Entry 9E0J (electron microscopy, 2.40 A resolution); this record covers chains M and B of the 30 polymer chains in the assembly.

== Chain M ==
Protein: Photosystem I reaction center subunit XII
From: Anthocerotibacter panamensis
Sequence (32 residues; each row starts with the number of its first residue):
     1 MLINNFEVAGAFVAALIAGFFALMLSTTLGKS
Unresolved in the structure: 32
Residues lining bound ligands:
  - beta,beta-carotene-4,4'-dione (45D): Ala9, Phe12, Val13, Ala15, Leu16, Ala18, Gly19, Ala22, Leu25, Ser26, Leu29
  - chlorophyll a (CLA), molecule 1: Val8, Ala11, Phe12, Ala15
  - chlorophyll a (CLA), molecule 2: Leu16, Gly19, Phe20, Ala22, Leu23, Ser26, Thr27, Leu29, Gly30

== Chain B ==
Protein: Photosystem I P700 chlorophyll a apoprotein A2
From: Anthocerotibacter panamensis
Sequence (749 residues; numbered 1 to 749; the number before each row is that of its first residue):
     1 MATRFPKFSQDLAQDPTTRRIWYGIATAHDFESHDGMTEETLYQKIFASH
    51 FGHIAIIFLWASSFNFHVAWQGNFEQWLTDPTKVKPIAHAIFDPHFGPGA
   101 VKAFTPEGGSGPVNIMYSGLYYFWYTIGIRHNSELYEGAIFLILLAALFL
   151 AAGWLHLQPRFRPSLAWFKNAESRLNHHLSALFGVSSLAWAGHMVHVAIP
   201 RAYGKEVNWSNFLQIAPHDAGLSAFFTGNWGAYAQPGANGSPPILTFIGG
   251 LNPQTGSLPLGDIAHHHLAIAVIFIIAGHMYRTNFGIGHNLKELVDGQVW
   301 PGVGAGHRGLYDTVNNSLHFQLSLALASLGTVTSLVAQQMYALPPYAFMA
   351 KDHTTMAALYTHHQYIAGFLLVGAFAHAAIFWVRDYDPEANKDNVLARVL
   401 AHKEAIISHLSWVSLFLGFHTLGLYVHNDVMQAFGRPEDQILIEPVFAQW
   451 VQAQSGVLIPGMAPIFGFLQDNATLGTTPAAAGTFGLGWFCSVNGGPGLT
   501 EAATGILKTCFDNGYGKLETPVFLPIGPGDFLVHHAIALGIHTTVLILVK
   551 GALDARGTKLMPDKKDFGYAFPCDGPGRGGTCDISAWDAFYLSMFWMLNT
   601 LGWITFYWHWKHLAIWTDNVASFNTNSVYLMGWLRDYLWAYSSPLINGYG
   651 PSAAVNNLSVWSWMFLFGHLVWATGFMFLISWRGYWQELIETLVWAHERT
   701 PLANLVRWKDKPVAMSIVQGRLIGLAHFTVGYILTYAAFVIASTAGLST
Unresolved in the structure: 1-2, 749
Metal / ion sites: chlorophyll a Mg (20 sites), coordinated by His67, His89, Asp93, His95, His156, His177, His178, His265, His279, His307, Gln339, His377, His402, His409, His420, Thr477 and 4 more; 4Fe-4S cluster Fe: Cys573, Cys582 (shared with 2 residues of chain A)
Residues lining bound ligands:
  - Menaquinone-4 (1L3): Ile21, Trp22, Met677, Phe678, Ser681, Trp682, Arg683, Trp686, Ile690, Val713, Ala714, Met715, Ser716, Gly720
  - beta,beta-carotene-4,4'-dione (45D): Ile56, Leu59, Leu150
  - beta-carotene (BCR), molecule 1: Ile21, Ile25, Val706
  - beta-carotene (BCR), molecule 2: Ile54, Ile57, Phe58, Trp60, Phe149, Ala181, Val185, Ser186, Leu188
  - beta-carotene (BCR), molecule 3: Phe58, Asn65, Phe123, Trp124, Ile127, Gly138, Phe141, Leu142, Leu145, Trp209, Leu213
  - beta-carotene (BCR), molecule 4: Leu188, Leu222, Phe225, Leu268, Val272, Ile275, Ile276, His279, Ile287
  - beta-carotene (BCR), molecule 5: Phe320, Ser323, Leu324, Ala327, Thr331, Leu371, Ala374, Phe375, Ala378, Trp382, Leu396, Ala552, Leu553
  - beta-carotene (BCR), molecule 6: Phe375, Val399, Ile406, Val549, Leu553
  - beta-carotene (BCR), molecule 7: Phe416, Leu417, His420, Thr421, Leu424, Ile441, Ile443, Phe531, His535
  - beta-carotene (BCR), molecule 8: Leu422, Gly423, Val426
  - beta-carotene (BCR), molecule 9: Val660, Trp663, Met664, Phe667, Trp686, Leu689, Ile690, Leu693
  - beta-carotene (BCR), molecule 10: Thr700, Pro701, Leu702, Ala703
  - chlorophyll a isomer (CL0): Leu634, Leu638, Trp639, Trp672
  - chlorophyll a (CLA), molecule 1: Phe5, Phe8, Gly24, Ile25, Ala28, His29, Phe31, His34, Lys45, Ser49, His53, Ile56
  - chlorophyll a (CLA), molecule 2: Thr18, Ile21, Trp22, Ile690, Leu693, Val694, His697, Val706, Arg707, Trp708, Lys709, Pro712, Val713
  - chlorophyll a (CLA), molecule 3: Trp22, Phe667, Leu670, Val671, Thr674, Met677, Phe678, Met715, Ile723, Ala726, His727, Val730
  - chlorophyll a (CLA), molecule 4: Ile25, Ala26, Thr27, Ala28, His29, Asp30, His319, Leu322, Leu326, Phe369, Leu370, Val372, Gly373, Ala376, His377, Ile380, Arg384, Tyr569, Ala570, Trp587, Phe590, Phe667, Val730, Leu734
  - chlorophyll a (CLA), molecule 5: His29, Phe31, Tyr43, Ile46, Ser49, His50, His53, Ile54, Ile57, Phe168, Arg174, Leu182, Phe183, Leu318, His319, Gln321, Leu322, Ala325, Leu326, Leu329
  - chlorophyll a (CLA), molecule 6: His29, His53, Ile56, Ile57, Trp60, Leu326, Leu329, Ile366, Phe369, Leu370
  - chlorophyll a (CLA), molecule 7: Phe47, Phe51, Leu148, Phe149, Ala152, Leu155, His156, Arg160, Phe161, Pro163, Trp167
  - chlorophyll a (CLA), molecule 8: Phe47, His50, Phe51, Ile54, Phe123, Trp167, Phe168, Asn170, Ser173, Arg174, His177, His178, Ala181, Leu182, Phe183
  - chlorophyll a (CLA), molecule 9: Ile56, Leu59, Trp60, Ser62, Ser63, Phe66, His67, Trp70, Gln71, His89, Ala90, Ile91, Phe92, Ile143
  - chlorophyll a (CLA), molecule 10: Ile56, Trp60, Ser63, Phe64, His67, Val68, Ala88, His89, Asn114, Ile115, Met116, Tyr117, Ser118, Leu120, Val660, Trp661, Met664
  - chlorophyll a (CLA), molecule 11: Ile57, Phe58, Trp60, Ala61, Phe64, Ser118, Gly119, Leu120, Phe123, Val185, Ser186, Ala189, Leu329, Val332, Thr333, Val336, Met340, Tyr346, Met349, Leu359, His362, His363, Ile366, Leu370
  - chlorophyll a (CLA), molecule 12: Trp60, Phe64, Tyr117, Ser118, Leu120, Ala358, Leu359, Thr361, His362, Tyr365, Ile366, Phe369, Trp661, Met664, Ile733, Leu734, Tyr736, Ala737, Val740, Ile741
  - chlorophyll a (CLA), molecule 13: His89, Ile91, Phe92, Asp93, His95, Phe96, Phe104, Asn114, Ser659, Val660, Trp663
  - chlorophyll a (CLA), molecule 14: Phe123, Thr126, Ile127, Leu182, Phe183, Ser186, Ser187, Trp190, Met194, Leu258, Ile263, His266, His267, Ile270, Phe274, Val332, Leu335, Val336, Gln339, Met340, Pro345, Tyr346
  - chlorophyll a (CLA), molecule 15: Ile127, Gly128, Ile129, Glu134, Glu137, Gly138, Phe141, Leu145, Ser186, Ala189, Trp190, Gly192, His193, His196, Val197, Arg201, Val207, Asn208, Trp209, Phe212
  - chlorophyll a (CLA), molecule 16: Phe141, Leu144, Leu145, Leu148, Ala151, Trp154, Leu155, Gln158, Arg160, Phe161
  - chlorophyll a (CLA), molecule 17: Trp167, Asn170, Ser173, His177, Thr283, Asn284, Phe285
  - chlorophyll a (CLA), molecule 18: Ala171, Arg174, Leu175, His178, Leu179, Phe183, Phe274, Leu291, Val295, Tyr311, Val314, Asn315, Leu324, Ala325, Ser328, Leu329, Val332
  - chlorophyll a (CLA), molecule 19: Leu175, Leu179, Phe183, Ile273, Phe274, Ala277, Met280, Tyr281, Leu291, Leu294, Val295
  - chlorophyll a (CLA), molecule 20: Asn176, His177, Ser180, Ala181, Val185, Ile275, Gly278, His279, Tyr281, Thr283, Phe285, Ile287
  - chlorophyll a (CLA), molecule 21: Leu188, Ala189, Ala191, Gly192, Val195, His196, Phe212, Leu213, Gln214, Ile215, Ala216, Pro217, His218, Gly221, Leu222, Tyr233, Leu245, Leu268
  - chlorophyll a (CLA), molecule 22: Trp209, Phe212, Leu213, Gln214
  - chlorophyll a (CLA), molecule 23: Phe225, Gly228, Trp230, Gly231, Tyr233, Ala234, Leu245, Thr246, Phe247, His265, Leu268, Ala269, Val272, Ile273, Thr484
  - chlorophyll a (CLA), molecule 24: Thr246, Phe247, Gly249, Gly250, Leu258, Asp262, Ile263, His265, His266, Ala269, Ile270, Ile273, Gln339, Leu343, Pro345, Phe485, Trp489
  - chlorophyll a (CLA), molecule 25: Ile276, His279, Met280, Ile287, Gly288, His289
  - chlorophyll a (CLA), molecule 26: Met280, His289, Glu293, Leu294, Gly297, Gln298, Val299, Trp300
  - chlorophyll a (CLA), molecule 27: Leu294, Val295, Gln298, Trp300, Val303, His307, Leu310, Val314, Phe320, Val395, Leu396, Val399
  - chlorophyll a (CLA), molecule 28: Gly302, Val303, Val395, Arg398, Val399, His402, Ala405, Ile406, His409
  - chlorophyll a (CLA), molecule 29: Leu324, Ala327, Ser328, Thr331, Val332, Leu335, Gln338, Gln339, Tyr341, Ala342, Leu343, Trp489, Val522, Phe523
  - chlorophyll a (CLA), molecule 30: Thr331, Ser334, Leu335, Gln338, Gln364, Gly368, Leu371, Val372, Phe375, Ile541, Thr544, Val545, Leu548, Met597, Thr600, Leu601, Ile604
  - chlorophyll a (CLA), molecule 31: Gln338, Tyr341, Tyr360, Gln364, Phe447, Ala448, Trp450, Val451, Gln452, Phe523, Leu524, Ile526, His534, Ile537, Ile541, Ile604, Tyr607, Trp608, Lys611, His612
  - chlorophyll a (CLA), molecule 32: Tyr365, Thr421, Leu422, Tyr425, Val533, Ala536, Leu539, Asn599, Trp603, Phe606, Leu630, Trp633, Leu634, Leu638, Ser642, Ile646, Phe665, His669, Trp672, Phe728, Tyr732, Thr735, Tyr736, Phe739
  - chlorophyll a (CLA), molecule 33: Ala405, His409, Trp412
  - chlorophyll a (CLA), molecule 34: Ile406, His409, Leu410, Trp412, Val413, Ala538, Ile541, His542, Val545
  - chlorophyll a (CLA), molecule 35: Ser408, His409, Ser411, Trp412, Leu415, Phe419
  - chlorophyll a (CLA), molecule 36: Ser411, Ser414, Leu415, Gly418, Phe419, Leu422, Leu539, Thr543, Leu546, Ile547, Leu592, Phe595, Trp596
  - chlorophyll a (CLA), molecule 37: Trp412, Leu415, Phe416, Phe419, His420
  - chlorophyll a (CLA), molecule 38: Trp412, Val413, Phe416, Leu417, Glu444, Pro445, Val446, Phe447, Ala448, Ile526, Asp530, Phe531, His534, His535, Ala538, His542
  - chlorophyll a (CLA), molecule 39: Leu422, Val426, Asp429, Val430, Leu539, Phe595, Trp596, Asn599, Trp603, Leu630, Leu634, Leu638, Trp672, Phe728, Tyr732
  - chlorophyll a (CLA), molecule 40: Gly423, Leu424, Val426, His427, Val430, Met431, Phe434, Arg436, Asp439, Ile441
  - chlorophyll a (CLA), molecule 41: Val446, Phe447, Trp450, Met462
  - chlorophyll a (CLA), molecule 42: Trp450, Val451, Gln454, Ser455, Leu475, Thr477, Thr478, Trp489, Phe523
  - chlorophyll a (CLA), molecule 43: Phe466, Thr477, Thr478, Pro479, Ala480, Phe485
  - chlorophyll a (CLA), molecule 44: Trp663, Leu666, Phe667, His669, Leu670, Trp672, Ala673, Phe676
  - chlorophyll a (CLA), molecule 45: Leu670, Ala673, Thr674, Phe676, Met677, Ile680, Ser681, Tyr685, Trp686, Leu689
  - chlorophyll a (CLA), molecule 46: Leu693, Ala696, His697, Thr700, Ala703, Val706
  - chlorophyll a (CLA), molecule 47: Trp695, Ala696, Arg699, Thr700, Pro701
  - chlorophyll a (CLA), molecule 48: Pro701, Leu702, Ala703
  - 4Fe-4S cluster (SF4): Cys573, Gly575, Pro576, Thr581, Cys582, Trp682, Ile717, Arg721

== How chain M and chain B interact ==
Pairs across the interface - 42 pairs, chain M then chain B:
  Met1(M) - Glu75(B)  hydrogen bond (backbone-side chain)
  Met1(M) - Asn132(B)  hydrogen bond (backbone-side chain)
  Leu2(M) - Val68(B)
  Leu2(M) - Ala69(B)
  Leu2(M) - Trp70(B)
  Leu2(M) - Gly72(B)
  Leu2(M) - Asn132(B)
  Ile3(M) - Phe66(B)  hydrophobic
  Ile3(M) - Ala69(B)  hydrogen bond (backbone-backbone)
  Ile3(M) - Trp70(B)
  Glu7(M) - Tyr136(B)  hydrogen bond (backbone-side chain)
  Val8(M) - Phe66(B)  hydrophobic
  Val8(M) - Trp70(B)
  Gly10(M) - Tyr136(B)
  Ala11(M) - Tyr136(B)
  Ala11(M) - Ile140(B)  hydrophobic
  Ala11(M) - Ile143(B)
  Ala14(M) - Ile143(B)
  Ala14(M) - Leu144(B)  hydrophobic
  Ala15(M) - Ile143(B)
  Ala18(M) - Ile143(B)  hydrophobic
  Ala18(M) - Ala147(B)  hydrophobic
  Ala18(M) - Leu150(B)
  Phe21(M) - Ala147(B)
  Phe21(M) - Leu150(B)  hydrophobic
  Phe21(M) - Ala151(B)  hydrophobic
  Ala22(M) - Leu150(B)
  Met24(M) - Trp154(B)  hydrophobic
  Leu25(M) - Ala48(B)
  Leu25(M) - Gly52(B)
  Leu25(M) - Leu150(B)  hydrophobic
  Leu25(M) - Gly153(B)
  Leu25(M) - Trp154(B)
  Leu25(M) - Leu157(B)  hydrophobic
  Thr28(M) - Trp154(B)  hydrogen bond
  Thr28(M) - Leu157(B)
  Thr28(M) - Gln158(B)
  Leu29(M) - Lys45(B)  hydrogen bond (backbone-side chain)
  Leu29(M) - Ala48(B)  hydrophobic
  Leu29(M) - Ser49(B)
  Leu29(M) - Leu157(B)
  Gly30(M) - Lys7(B)  hydrogen bond (backbone-side chain)
Other interface residues (no listed pair), chain M (18 interface residues in all): Ile17
Other interface residues (no listed pair), chain B (25 interface residues in all): Leu59, Gln71

== Overview ==
The interface between chain M and chain B involves 18 residues on one side and 25 on the other, with 7
hydrogen bonds. Polar contacts include Met1(M)-Glu75(B), Met1(M)-Asn132(B) and Glu7(M)-Tyr136(B).
Here chain M is Photosystem I reaction center subunit XII and chain B is Photosystem I P700 chlorophyll a
apoprotein A2, both from Anthocerotibacter panamensis. Entry 9E0J (Structure and evolution of Photosystem I in
the early-branching cyanobacterium Anthocerotibacter panamensis) was determined by electron microscopy.
